PDB entry 7CSZ | X-ray diffraction, 1.80 A resolution | chains A and C of the 3 polymer chains in the assembly

Chain A:
Molecule: RNA-binding protein 45
Organism: Homo sapiens
UniProtKB: Q8IUH3 (RBM45_HUMAN); residues 23-202 here = UniProt positions 23-202
Sequence (201 residues; row label = number of the first residue in the row):
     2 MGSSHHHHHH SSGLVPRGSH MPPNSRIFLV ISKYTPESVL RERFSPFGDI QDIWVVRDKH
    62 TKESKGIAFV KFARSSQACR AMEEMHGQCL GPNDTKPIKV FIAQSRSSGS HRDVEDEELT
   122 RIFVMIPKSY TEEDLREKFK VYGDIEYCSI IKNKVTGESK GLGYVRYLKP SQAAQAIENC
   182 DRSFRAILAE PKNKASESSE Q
Disordered / not traced: 2-19, 195-202
Construct notes: initiating methionine (2); expression tag (3-22)
Curated features (UniProtKB/Swiss-Prot):
  - modified residue: Ser199 (Phosphoserine)
  - cross-link: Lys34 (Glycyl lysine isopeptide (Lys-Gly) (interchain with G-Cter in SUMO2))
From the paper describing this entry:
  - conformationally variable residues (order/disorder transition): Ser109 to Ser111
  - binding site for the 11-nt DNA strand: Arg27, Phe29, Asp53, Trp55, Phe70, Lys100, Ile103, Gln105, Ser106, His112, Asp114
  - binding site for the 11-nt DNA strand (chain C): Arg122, Phe124, Met126, Tyr165, Ser184, Arg186, Ile188, Leu189, Glu191, Pro192
  - mutagenesis - R27A/F124A/Y165A (18-fold), F29A/F70A/F124A/Y165A (150-fold), F29A/F124A/Y165A (9-fold), F29A/F70A/F124A (10-fold), F29A/F70A/Y165A (14-fold), F29A/F70A/R122A (12-fold), D53A/F124A/Y165A (2.5-fold), W55A/F124A/Y165A (4.5- and 2.5-fold), F70A/F124A/Y165A (20-fold), K100A/F124A/Y165A (5-fold): decreased binding to RNA
  - mutagenesis - F29A/F70A, F124A/Y165A: decreased binding to GGACGG RNA 6-mer
  - mutagenesis - F29A/F70A, F124A/Y165A: decreased binding to ssDNA 6-mer
  - mutagenesis - D114A/F124A/Y165A: unchanged binding to RNA
  - mutagenesis - A175R: decreased stability

Chain C:
Molecule: 11-nt DNA strand
Sequence (11 nucleotides; numbered 1 to 11; the number before each row is that of its first residue):
     1 CGACGGGACG C
Disordered / not traced: 1-5, 11

Chain A / chain C interface:
Contacting residue pairs - 21 pairs, chain A then chain C:
  Arg122(A) - DC9(C)  hydrogen bond to the base
  Phe124(A) - DG7(C)  hydrogen bond to the base
  Phe124(A) - DA8(C)  stacking on the base
  Val125(A) - DG7(C)  base contact
  Met126(A) - DG6(C)  base contact
  Met126(A) - DG7(C)  base contact
  Ile152(A) - DA8(C)  sugar contact
  Ile152(A) - DC9(C)  sugar contact
  Lys155(A) - DG10(C)  salt bridge to the phosphate
  Leu163(A) - DA8(C)  sugar contact
  Tyr165(A) - DA8(C)  hydrogen bond to the base
  Tyr165(A) - DC9(C)  hydrogen bond to the base
  Arg186(A) - DG6(C)  hydrogen bond to the base
  Arg186(A) - DG7(C)  hydrogen bond to the base
  Ile188(A) - DG7(C)  base contact
  Ile188(A) - DA8(C)  base contact
  Ala190(A) - DA8(C)  base contact
  Glu191(A) - DA8(C)  hydrogen bond to the base
  Glu191(A) - DC9(C)  hydrogen bond to the base
  Pro192(A) - DC9(C)  hydrogen bond to the base
  Lys193(A) - DC9(C)  base contact
Other interface residues (no listed pair), chain A (17 interface residues in all): Val156, Phe185, Leu189

In short:
17 residues of chain A and 5 residues of chain C are in contact; the contacts include 9 hydrogen bonds, 1 salt
bridge and 1 aromatic stacking contact. Polar contacts include Arg122(A)-DC9(C), Phe124(A)-DG7(C) and
Tyr165(A)-DA8(C). The paper reports a binding site for the 11-nt DNA strand at Arg27(A), Phe29(A) and Asp53(A)
among others; R27A/F124A/Y165A, F29A/F70A/F124A/Y165A and F29A/F124A/Y165A of chain A, among others, reduce
binding to RNA; 14 substitutions were tested in all.
Chain A is RNA-binding protein 45 (Homo sapiens) and chain C is an 11-nt DNA strand; the structure, Crystal
structure of the N-terminal tandem RRM domains of RBM45 in complex with single-stranded DNA, was determined by
X-ray diffraction together with 7CSX from the same study.
